PDB entry 7EY9 | electron microscopy, 3.40 A resolution | chains M and N of the 36 polymer chains in the assembly

# Chain M (and N)
Name: Tail tubular protein gp11
Organism: Escherichia phage T7
Notes: chain N of this document is another copy of the same molecule, construct and numbering; everything in this record applies to it too
UniProtKB: P03746 (TUBE1_BPT7); residue numbers follow UniProt; this construct covers 1-196
Chain sequence (196 residues; each row starts with the number of its first residue):
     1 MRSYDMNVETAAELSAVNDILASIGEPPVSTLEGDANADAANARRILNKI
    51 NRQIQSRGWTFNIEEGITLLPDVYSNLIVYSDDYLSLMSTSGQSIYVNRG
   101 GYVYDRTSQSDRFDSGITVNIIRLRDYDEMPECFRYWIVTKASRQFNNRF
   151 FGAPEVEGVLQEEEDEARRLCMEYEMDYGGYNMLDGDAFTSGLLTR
Disordered / not traced: 1-2 (chain N: 1)

# Interface between chain M and chain N
Residue-residue contacts (69):
  Ser3(M) - Glu9(N)
  Ser3(M) - Thr10(N)  hydrogen bond (backbone-backbone)
  Ser3(M) - Ala12(N)
  Tyr4(M) - Asn7(N)
  Tyr4(M) - Val8(N)
  Tyr4(M) - Glu9(N)  hydrogen bond (backbone-side chain)
  Asp5(M) - Val8(N)
  Asp5(M) - Glu9(N)  hydrogen bond (side chain-backbone)
  Asp5(M) - Thr10(N)  hydrogen bond
  Asn7(M) - Arg2(N)
  Asn7(M) - Met6(N)
  Asn7(M) - Val8(N)
  Val8(M) - Ser3(N)
  Val8(M) - Tyr4(N)
  Glu9(M) - Arg2(N)  salt bridge
  Leu32(M) - Arg2(N)  hydrogen bond (backbone-side chain)
  Glu33(M) - Arg2(N)  hydrogen bond (backbone-side chain)
  Asn42(M) - Pro28(N)
  Arg45(M) - Asn18(N)
  Arg45(M) - Asp19(N)
  Arg45(M) - Pro28(N)
  Lys49(M) - Asp19(N)  salt bridge
  Lys49(M) - Tyr136(N)
  Arg52(M) - Glu132(N)  salt bridge
  Gln53(M) - Tyr136(N)  hydrogen bond
  Gln53(M) - Glu163(N)
  Ser56(M) - Glu132(N)
  Arg57(M) - Glu166(N)  salt bridge
  Arg57(M) - Arg169(N)
  Arg57(M) - Leu170(N)
  Asp82(M) - Asp128(N)
  Asp82(M) - Arg135(N)  salt bridge
  Asp83(M) - Glu9(N)
  Leu85(M) - Glu132(N)
  Ser86(M) - Tyr174(N)
  Met88(M) - Asp177(N)
  Met88(M) - Tyr178(N)  hydrophobic
  Gln93(M) - Thr60(N)
  Gln93(M) - Tyr178(N)
  Gln93(M) - Gly179(N)  hydrogen bond (side chain-backbone)
  Gln93(M) - Tyr181(N)
  Ser94(M) - Tyr178(N)  hydrogen bond (backbone-backbone)
  Tyr96(M) - Tyr178(N)  hydrogen bond (backbone-side chain)
  Val97(M) - Phe61(N)  hydrophobic
  Val97(M) - Arg125(N)
  Asn98(M) - Arg125(N)
  Asn98(M) - Asp128(N)
  Asn98(M) - Glu129(N)
  Arg99(M) - Glu129(N)
  Gly100(M) - Glu129(N)  hydrogen bond (backbone-side chain)
  Arg106(M) - Thr60(N)
  Arg106(M) - Phe61(N)
  Gln109(M) - Ile67(N)
  Lys141(M) - Glu163(N)  salt bridge
  Lys141(M) - Glu166(N)  salt bridge
  Arg144(M) - Val159(N)
  Arg144(M) - Glu163(N)  salt bridge
  Gln145(M) - Tyr136(N)  hydrogen bond
  Gln145(M) - Glu163(N)
  Asn148(M) - Val156(N)
  Asn148(M) - Val159(N)
  Arg149(M) - Ala22(N)
  Arg149(M) - Ser23(N)
  Arg149(M) - Gly25(N)
  Phe150(M) - Ala22(N)
  Phe150(M) - Gly25(N)
  Phe150(M) - Glu26(N)
  Gly152(M) - Glu155(N)
  Arg168(M) - Arg169(N)
Interface residues without a listed pair, chain M (43 interface residues in all): Gly58, Gly92, Ile95, Asp126, Pro154, Glu157
Interface residues without a listed pair, chain N (44 interface residues in all): Ile24, Glu65, Cys133, Val139, Leu160, Glu173, Gly180

# In short
Chain M and chain N form an interface of 43 and 44 residues respectively, with 12 hydrogen bonds and 8 salt
bridges. Polar contacts include Glu9(M)-Arg2(N), Lys49(M)-Asp19(N) and Arg52(M)-Glu132(N).
Both chains are Tail tubular protein gp11 (Escherichia phage T7). Entry 7EY9 (tail proteins) was determined by
electron microscopy, deposited together with 7EY6, 7EY7, 7EY8 and 7EYB.
